7YCS - chains D and C of the 4 polymer chains in the assembly; structure by X-ray diffraction, 1.79 A resolution.

# Chain D
Name: Antitoxin ParD
Organism: Pseudoalteromonas rubra
UniProtKB: A0A0U3H4C4 (A0A0U3H4C4_9GAMM); numbering as in UniProt (aligned over 1-86)
Chain sequence (106 residues; each row starts with the number of its first residue; numbers below 1 keep their minus sign (Met-19 is residue -19)):
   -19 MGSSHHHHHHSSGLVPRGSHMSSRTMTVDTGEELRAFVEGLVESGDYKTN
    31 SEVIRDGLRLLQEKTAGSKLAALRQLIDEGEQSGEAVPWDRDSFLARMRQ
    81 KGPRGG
Unresolved in the structure: -19 to 3, 84-86
Construct notes: initiating methionine (-19); expression tag (-18 to 0)

# Chain C
Name: Toxin
Organism: Pseudoalteromonas rubra
UniProtKB: A0A0U2Y7P6 (A0A0U2Y7P6_9GAMM); residues 1-97 here correspond to UniProt positions 2-98 (UniProt number = residue number + 1)
Chain sequence (99 residues; each row starts with the number of its first residue; numbers below 1 keep their minus sign (Met-1 is residue -1)):
    -1 MVVANTLVLKPRAEQDLERIFEYSYTEFGWQQAQQYISDLDQTFQTLAAS
    49 TDLAINYDHVRPGLKAFPVGAHIVFFRATDTGIEVIRVLHQSMDYPRHV
Unresolved in the structure: -1 to 1, 97
Construct notes: initiating methionine (-1); expression tag (0)

# Interface between chain D and chain C
Contacting residue pairs (23; chain D residue first):
  Ala16(D) - His88(C)
  Ala16(D) - Ser90(C)
  Glu19(D) - Tyr21(C)
  Glu19(D) - His70(C)
  Glu19(D) - His88(C)  salt bridge
  Gly20(D) - His88(C)
  Gly20(D) - Ser90(C)
  Gly20(D) - Met91(C)
  Leu21(D) - Met91(C)  hydrophobic
  Val22(D) - Arg17(C)
  Val22(D) - Tyr21(C)  hydrophobic
  Glu23(D) - Asp14(C)
  Glu23(D) - Arg17(C)  hydrogen bond (backbone-side chain)
  Glu23(D) - Ile18(C)
  Glu23(D) - Tyr21(C)
  Glu23(D) - His70(C)  salt bridge
  Glu23(D) - His88(C)
  Ser24(D) - Arg17(C)
  Ser24(D) - Arg85(C)  hydrogen bond (backbone-side chain)
  Ser24(D) - Met91(C)
  Gly25(D) - Arg17(C)
  Asp26(D) - Met91(C)
  Asn30(D) - Tyr21(C)  hydrogen bond
Also at the interface, not in a pair above, chain D (13 interface residues in all): Arg15, Phe17, Val18
Also at the interface, not in a pair above, chain C (10 interface residues in all): Leu87

# In short
13 residues of chain D face 10 of chain C across their interface, with 3 hydrogen bonds and 2 salt bridges.
Polar contacts include Glu19(D)-His88(C), Glu23(D)-His70(C) and Glu23(D)-Arg17(C).
Here chain D is Antitoxin ParD and chain C is Toxin, both from Pseudoalteromonas rubra. Entry 7YCS
(Heterotetramer of Antitoxin PrpA together with Toxin PrpT from Pseudoalteromonas rubra) was determined by
X-ray diffraction (same publication as 7YCU, 7YCV and 7YCW).
